PDB entry 6CVN | electron microscopy, 3.90 A resolution | chains A and B of the 4 polymer chains in the assembly

# Chain A
Molecule: Tubulin beta chain
Organism: Sus scrofa
Reference sequence: P02554 (TBB_PIG); the author numbering skips numbers that UniProt does not, so the offset changes along the chain: 1-44 = UniProt 1-44; 47-360 = UniProt 45-358; 369-455 = UniProt 359-445
Chain sequence (445 residues; each row starts with the number of its first residue; note: 10 numbers in that range are skipped by the numbering (no residue carries them; nothing is unmodelled there)):
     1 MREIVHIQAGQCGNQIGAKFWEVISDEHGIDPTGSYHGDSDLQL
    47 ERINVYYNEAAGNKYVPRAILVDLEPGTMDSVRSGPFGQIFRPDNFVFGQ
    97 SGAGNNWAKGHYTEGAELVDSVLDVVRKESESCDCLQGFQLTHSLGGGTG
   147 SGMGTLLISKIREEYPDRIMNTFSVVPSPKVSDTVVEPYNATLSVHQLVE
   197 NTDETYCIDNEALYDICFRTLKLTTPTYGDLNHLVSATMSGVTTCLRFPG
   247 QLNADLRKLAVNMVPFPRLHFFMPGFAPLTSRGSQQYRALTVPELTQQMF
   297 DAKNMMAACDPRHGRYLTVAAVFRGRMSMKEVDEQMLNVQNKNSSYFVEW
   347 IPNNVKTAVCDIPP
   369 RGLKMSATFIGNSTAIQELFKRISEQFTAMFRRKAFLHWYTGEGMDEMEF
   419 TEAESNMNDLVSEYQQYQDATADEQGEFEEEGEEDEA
Disordered / not traced: 441-455
UniProt features mapped onto this chain:
  - motif: M1 to I4 (MREI motif)
  - binding site (GTP): Q11, E71, S140, G144, T145, G146, N206, N228
  - binding site (Mg(2+)): E71
  - modified residue: S40 (Phosphoserine), K60 (N6-acetyllysine), S174 (Phosphoserine), T287 (Phosphothreonine), T292 (Phosphothreonine), R320 (Omega-N-methylarginine), E448 (5-glutamyl polyglutamate)
  - cross-link (Glycyl lysine isopeptide (Lys-Gly)): K60 (interchain with G-Cter in ubiquitin), K326 (interchain with G-Cter in ubiquitin)
Residues lining bound ligands: GDP (guanosine-5'-diphosphate): G10, Q11, C12, Q15, I16, A99, N101, S140, G142, G143, G144, T145, G146, V171, D179, E183, N206, Y224, L227, N228

# Chain B
Molecule: Tubulin alpha-1B chain
Organism: Sus scrofa
Reference sequence: Q2XVP4 (TBA1B_PIG); residues 1-451 here = UniProt positions 1-451
Chain sequence (451 residues; each row starts with the number of its first residue):
     1 MRECISIHVGQAGVQIGNACWELYCLEHGIQPDGQMPSDKTIGGGDDSFN
    51 TFFSETGAGKHVPRAVFVDLEPTVIDEVRTGTYRQLFHPEQLITGKEDAA
   101 NNYARGHYTIGKEIIDLVLDRIRKLADQCTGLQGFLVFHSFGGGTGSGFT
   151 SLLMERLSVDYGKKSKLEFSIYPAPQVSTAVVEPYNSILTTHTTLEHSDC
   201 AFMVDNEAIYDICRRNLDIERPTYTNLNRLISQIVSSITASLRFDGALNV
   251 DLTEFQTNLVPYPRIHFPLATYAPVISAEKAYHEQLSVAEITNACFEPAN
   301 QMVKCDPRHGKYMACCLLYRGDVVPKDVNAAIATIKTKRSIQFVDWCPTG
   351 FKVGINYQPPTVVPGGDLAKVQRAVCMLSNTTAIAEAWARLDHKFDLMYA
   401 KRAFVHWYVGEGMEEGEFSEAREDMAALEKDYEEVGVDSVEGEGEEEGEE
   451 Y
Disordered / not traced: 440-451
UniProt features mapped onto this chain:
  - motif: M1 to C4 (MREC motif)
  - active site: E254
  - binding site (GTP): G10, Q11, A12, Q15, E71, A99, S140, G143, G144, T145, G146, T179, E183, N206, Y224, N228, L252
  - binding site (Mg(2+)): E71
  - site: Y451 (Involved in polymerization)
  - modified residue: K40 (N6,N6,N6-trimethyllysine), S48 (Phosphoserine), S232 (Phosphoserine), Y282 (3'-nitrotyrosine), R339 (Omega-N-methylarginine), S439 (Phosphoserine), E443 (5-glutamyl polyglutamate), E445 (5-glutamyl polyglutamate), Y451 (3'-nitrotyrosine)
  - cross-link (Glycyl lysine isopeptide (Lys-Gly)): K326 (interchain with G-Cter in ubiquitin), K370 (interchain with G-Cter in ubiquitin)
Residues lining bound ligands: GTP (guanosine-5'-triphosphate): G10, Q11, A12, Q15, D98, A99, A100, N101, S140, G142, G143, G144, T145, G146, I171, T179, E183, N206, Y224, L227, N228

# Chain A / chain B interface
Pairs across the interface (74):
  M1(A) - P72(B)  hydrophobic
  R2(A) - E71(B)  salt bridge
  R2(A) - P72(B)
  R2(A) - T73(B)
  R2(A) - K96(B)
  R48(A) - P72(B)
  R48(A) - T73(B)
  R48(A) - D76(B)  salt bridge
  D130(A) - K96(B)  salt bridge
  C131(A) - K96(B)
  Q133(A) - E97(B)  hydrogen bond
  P245(A) - E77(B)
  Q247(A) - Q15(B)  hydrogen bond (backbone-side chain)
  Q247(A) - T223(B)
  Q247(A) - Y224(B)
  L248(A) - Y224(B)
  N249(A) - T73(B)
  D251(A) - D98(B)
  R253(A) - E97(B)  salt bridge
  R253(A) - A100(B)
  R253(A) - R105(B)
  K254(A) - D98(B)  salt bridge
  K254(A) - A100(B)
  K254(A) - N101(B)
  A256(A) - W407(B)
  V257(A) - A100(B)
  V257(A) - F404(B)
  V257(A) - W407(B)  hydrophobic
  N258(A) - N101(B)  hydrogen bond
  N258(A) - A180(B)
  N258(A) - V181(B)  hydrogen bond (side chain-backbone)
  N258(A) - V182(B)
  N258(A) - F404(B)
  V260(A) - F404(B)
  V260(A) - H406(B)
  V260(A) - W407(B)  hydrogen bond (backbone-side chain)
  P261(A) - F404(B)  hydrogen bond (backbone-backbone)
  P261(A) - H406(B)  hydrogen bond (backbone-side chain)
  F262(A) - K401(B)
  F262(A) - R402(B)
  F262(A) - A403(B)  hydrophobic
  F262(A) - H406(B)
  P263(A) - H406(B)
  T314(A) - F404(B)
  M323(A) - T223(B)
  S324(A) - R221(B)
  S324(A) - P222(B)
  S324(A) - T223(B)
  M325(A) - Y210(B)
  M325(A) - Y224(B)  hydrophobic
  K326(A) - Y210(B)
  K326(A) - R214(B)
  K326(A) - P222(B)
  E327(A) - R221(B)  salt bridge
  D329(A) - V177(B)
  D329(A) - Y210(B)  hydrogen bond
  L333(A) - Q176(B)
  L333(A) - V177(B)  hydrophobic
  W346(A) - L397(B)
  W346(A) - M398(B)
  W346(A) - K401(B)
  I347(A) - V181(B)  hydrophobic
  P348(A) - K394(B)
  P348(A) - L397(B)  hydrophobic
  P348(A) - M398(B)
  N349(A) - Q176(B)  hydrogen bond (side chain-backbone)
  N349(A) - S178(B)  hydrogen bond
  N349(A) - V181(B)
  N349(A) - K394(B)  hydrogen bond
  N350(A) - V181(B)
  V351(A) - S178(B)
  K352(A) - T179(B)
  T353(A) - T179(B)  hydrogen bond (backbone-backbone)
  T439(A) - K401(B)  hydrogen bond
Also at the interface, not in a pair above, chain A (43 interface residues in all): E47, G246, M259, E345, D437, A438
Also at the interface, not in a pair above, chain B (37 interface residues in all): Q11, E207, E220

# Summary
The interface between chain A and chain B involves 43 residues on one side and 37 on the other; the contacts
include 13 hydrogen bonds and 6 salt bridges. Among the polar pairs are R2(A)-E71(B), R48(A)-D76(B) and
D130(A)-K96(B).
Here chain A is Tubulin beta chain and chain B is Tubulin alpha-1B chain, both from Sus scrofa. Entry 6CVN
(Model of synthetic tau (R2x4) bound to the microtubule) was determined by electron microscopy together with
6CVJ from the same study.
